PDB entry 1TJ3 | X-ray diffraction, 2.80 A resolution | chain A

# Chain A
Molecule: Sucrose-Phosphatase
Organism: Synechocystis sp. PCC 6803
Notes: EC 3.1.3.24
UniProt: P74325 (P74325_SYNY3); residues 1-244 here = UniProt positions 1-244
Sequence (244 residues; each row starts with the number of its first residue):
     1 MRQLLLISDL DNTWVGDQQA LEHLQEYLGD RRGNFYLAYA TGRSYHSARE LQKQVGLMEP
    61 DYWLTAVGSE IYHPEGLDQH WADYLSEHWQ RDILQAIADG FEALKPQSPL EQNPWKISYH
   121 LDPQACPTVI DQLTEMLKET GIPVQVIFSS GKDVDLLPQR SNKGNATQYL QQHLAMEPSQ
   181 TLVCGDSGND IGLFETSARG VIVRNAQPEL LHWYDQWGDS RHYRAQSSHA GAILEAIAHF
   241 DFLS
Bound ions: Mg2+: Asp9, Asp186, Ser187, Asn189, Asp190
From the paper describing this entry:
  - Mg2+ coordination: Asp9, Asp186, Ser187, Asn189, Asp190
  - contacts within the chain: Asp9-Lys163 (salt bridge)
  - catalytic residues: Asp9, Asp11, Thr41, Gly42, Lys163 (proposed by the authors, not directly observed)

# Summary
Asp9, Asp186, Ser187, Asn189 and Asp190 coordinate Mg2+. From the paper: catalytic residues Asp9, Asp11 and
Thr41 among others; Mg2+ coordination by Asp9, Asp186 and Ser187 among others.
Chain A is Sucrose-Phosphatase (Synechocystis sp. PCC 6803); the structure, X-Ray structure of the
Sucrose-Phosphatase (SPP) from Synechocystis sp. PCC6803 in a closed conformation, was determined by X-ray
diffraction together with 1TJ4, 1TJ5, 1U2S, 1U2T and 1S2O from the same study.
